PDB entry 3EJQ | X-ray diffraction, 1.45 A resolution | chain A

Chain A:
Molecule: Alpha-mannosidase 2
From: Drosophila melanogaster
Notes: EC 3.2.1.114; fragment: Catalytic domain
Reference sequence: Q24451 (MAN2_DROME); residues 13-1045 here correspond to UniProt positions 76-1108 (UniProt number = residue number + 63)
Chain sequence (1045 residues; row label = number of the first residue in the row):
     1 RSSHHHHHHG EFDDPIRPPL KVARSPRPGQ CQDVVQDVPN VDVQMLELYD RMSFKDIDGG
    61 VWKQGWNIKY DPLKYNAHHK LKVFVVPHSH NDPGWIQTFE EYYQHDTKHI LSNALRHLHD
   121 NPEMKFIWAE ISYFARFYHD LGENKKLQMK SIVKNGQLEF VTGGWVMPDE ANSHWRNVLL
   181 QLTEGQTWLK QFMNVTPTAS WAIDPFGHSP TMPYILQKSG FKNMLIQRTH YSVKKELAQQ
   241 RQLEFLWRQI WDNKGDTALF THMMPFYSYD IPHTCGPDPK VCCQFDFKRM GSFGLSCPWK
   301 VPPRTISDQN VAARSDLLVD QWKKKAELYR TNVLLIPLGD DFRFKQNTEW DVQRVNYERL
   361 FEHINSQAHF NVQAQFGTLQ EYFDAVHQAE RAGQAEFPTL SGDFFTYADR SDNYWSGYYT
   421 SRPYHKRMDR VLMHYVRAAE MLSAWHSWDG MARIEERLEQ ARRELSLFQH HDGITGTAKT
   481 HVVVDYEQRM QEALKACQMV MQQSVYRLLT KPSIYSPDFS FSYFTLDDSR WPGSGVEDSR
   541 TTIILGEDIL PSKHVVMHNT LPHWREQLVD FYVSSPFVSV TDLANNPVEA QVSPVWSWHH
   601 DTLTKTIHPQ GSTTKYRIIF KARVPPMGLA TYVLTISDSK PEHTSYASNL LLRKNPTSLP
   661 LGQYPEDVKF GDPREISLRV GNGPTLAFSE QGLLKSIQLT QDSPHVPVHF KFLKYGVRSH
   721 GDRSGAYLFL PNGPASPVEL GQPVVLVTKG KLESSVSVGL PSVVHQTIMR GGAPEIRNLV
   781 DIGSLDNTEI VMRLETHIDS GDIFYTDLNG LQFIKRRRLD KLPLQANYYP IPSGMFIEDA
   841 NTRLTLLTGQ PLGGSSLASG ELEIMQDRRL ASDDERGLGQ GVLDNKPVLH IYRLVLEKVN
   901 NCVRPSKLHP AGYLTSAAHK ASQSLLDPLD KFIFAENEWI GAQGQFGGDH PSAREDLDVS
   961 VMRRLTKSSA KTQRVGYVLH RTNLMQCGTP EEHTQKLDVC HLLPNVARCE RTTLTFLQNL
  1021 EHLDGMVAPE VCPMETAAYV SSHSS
Unresolved in the structure: 1-29
Disulfide bonds: Cys31-Cys1032, Cys275-Cys282, Cys283-Cys297, Cys902-Cys987, Cys1000-Cys1009
Covalently attached groups: N-acetylglucosamine (NAG) linked to Asn194
Construct notes: expression tag (1-12)
Bound ions: Zn2+: His90, Asp92, Asp204, His471 (together with HN3)
Residues lining bound ligands: HN3 (1-(4-methylphenyl)-2-[(1S,2R,5R,8R,8aR)-1,2,8-trihydroxyoctahydroindolizin-5-yl]ethanone): His90, Asp92, Trp95, Asp204, Phe206, Arg228, Tyr267, Tyr269, Asp341, Trp415, His471, Asp472, Thr477, Tyr727, Glu875, Arg876, Gly877
Swiss-Prot annotation at these positions:
  - active site: Asp204 (Nucleophile)
  - binding site (Zn(2+)): His90, Asp92, Asp204, His471

In short:
Chain A binds compound HN3. Covalently linked N-acetylglucosamine: at Asn194. His90, Asp92, Asp204 and His471
form the Zn2+ site. Curated annotation (UniProt) lists active-site residue Asp204 and 4 Zn2+-binding residues.
Chain A is Alpha-mannosidase 2 (Drosophila melanogaster); the structure, Golgi alpha-Mannosidase II in complex
with 5-substitued swainsonine analog: (5R)-5-[2'-oxo-2'-(4-methylphenyl)ethyl]-swainsonine, was determined by
X-ray diffraction together with 3EJP, 3EJR, 3EJS, 3EJT and 3EJU from the same study.
